Entry 6QG2 (electron microscopy, 4.55 A resolution (low resolution: residue-level contacts below are approximate; hydrogen-bond / salt-bridge calls are withheld)); this record covers chains C and I of the 16 polymer chains in the assembly.

== Chain C ==
Molecule: Translation initiation factor eIF-2B subunit beta
From: Saccharomyces cerevisiae (strain ATCC 204508 / S288c)
UniProt: P32502 (EI2BB_YEAST); residue numbers follow UniProt; this construct covers 1-381
Chain sequence (381 residues; numbered 1 to 381; the number before each row is that of its first residue):
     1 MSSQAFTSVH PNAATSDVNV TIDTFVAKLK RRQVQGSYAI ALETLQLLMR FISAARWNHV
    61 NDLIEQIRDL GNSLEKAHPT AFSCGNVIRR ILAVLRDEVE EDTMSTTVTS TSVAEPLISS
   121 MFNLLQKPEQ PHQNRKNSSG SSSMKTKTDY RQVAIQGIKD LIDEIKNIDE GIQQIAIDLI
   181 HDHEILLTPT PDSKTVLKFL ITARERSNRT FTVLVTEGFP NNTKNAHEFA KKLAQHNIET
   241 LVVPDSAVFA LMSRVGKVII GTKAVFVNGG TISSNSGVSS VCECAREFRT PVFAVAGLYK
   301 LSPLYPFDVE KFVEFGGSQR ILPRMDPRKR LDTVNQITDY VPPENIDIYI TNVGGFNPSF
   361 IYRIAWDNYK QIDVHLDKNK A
Disordered / not traced: 1-9, 109-112, 129-146, 377-381

== Chain I ==
Molecule: Translation initiation factor eIF-2B subunit epsilon
From: Saccharomyces cerevisiae (strain ATCC 204508 / S288c)
UniProt: P32501 (EI2BE_YEAST); numbering as in UniProt (aligned over 1-712)
Chain sequence (712 residues; each row starts with the number of its first residue):
     1 MAGKKGQKKS GLGNHGKNSD MDVEDRLQAV VLTDSYETRF MPLTAVKPRC LLPLANVPLI
    61 EYTLEFLAKA GVHEVFLICS SHANQINDYI ENSKWNLPWS PFKITTIMSP EARCTGDVMR
   121 DLDNRGIITG DFILVSGDVL TNIDFSKMLE FHKKMHLQDK DHISTMCLSK ASTYPKTRTI
   181 EPAAFVLDKS TSRCIYYQDL PLPSSREKTS IQIDPELLDN VDEFVIRNDL IDCRIDICTS
   241 HVPLIFQENF DYQSLRTDFV KGVISSDILG KHIYAYLTDE YAVRVESWQT YDTISQDFLG
   301 RWCYPLVLDS NIQDDQTYSY ESRHIYKEKD VVLAQSCKIG KCTAIGSGTK IGEGTKIENS
   361 VIGRNCQIGE NIRIKNSFIW DDCIIGNNSI IDHSLIASNA TLGSNVRLND GCIIGFNVKI
   421 DDNMDLDRNT KISASPLKNA GSRMYDNESN EQFDQDLDDQ TLAVSIVGDK GVGYIYESEV
   481 SDDEDSSTEA CKEINTLSNQ LDELYLSDDS ISSATKKTKK RRTMSVNSIY TDREEIDSEF
   541 EDEDFEKEGI ATVERAMENN HDLDTALLEL NTLRMSMNVT YHEVRIATIT ALLRRVYHFI
   601 ATQTLGPKDA VVKVFNQWGL LFKRQAFDEE EYIDLMNIIM EKIVEQSFDK PDLILFSALV
   661 SLYDNDIIEE DVIYKWWDNV STDPRYDEVK KLTVKWVEWL QNADEESSSE EE
Disordered / not traced: 1-23, 437-454, 473-712
UniProt features mapped onto this chain:
  - modified residue (Phosphoserine): S478, S481, S507, S525, S538, S707
  - mutagenesis: T552 (T552I: Reduced exchange activity), E569 (E569A: Lethal), S576 (S576N: Reduced exchange activity), L655 to W677 (Abolishes binding to SUI3), W696 to E706 (Abolishes binding to SUI3; probably impairs the conversion of eIF-2-GDP to eIF-2-GTP)

== Chain C / chain I interface ==
Pairs across the interface - 30 pairs, chain C then chain I:
  K30(C) - S310(I)
  K30(C) - N311(I)
  R31(C) - E65(I)
  R31(C) - K69(I)
  A77(C) - S310(I)
  E310(C) - S322(I)
  E314(C) - R301(I)
  F315(C) - R301(I)
  F315(C) - Y320(I)
  G316(C) - R301(I)
  G317(C) - R301(I)
  S318(C) - R301(I)
  S318(C) - W302(I)
  Q319(C) - R301(I)
  Q319(C) - W302(I)
  R320(C) - Y304(I)
  R324(C) - S172(I)
  M325(C) - S172(I)
  M325(C) - Y281(I)
  M325(C) - W302(I)
  D326(C) - K176(I)
  D326(C) - T177(I)
  D326(C) - Y281(I)
  P327(C) - S172(I)
  P327(C) - K176(I)
  R328(C) - W302(I)
  K329(C) - T293(I)
  K329(C) - W302(I)
  T333(C) - H324(I)
  V334(C) - H324(I)
Also at the interface, not in a pair above, chain C (23 interface residues in all): N12, V20, D23, D332
Also at the interface, not in a pair above, chain I (23 interface residues in all): K94, W99, A171, E280, Q296, I312, C342, N359

== Summary ==
The chain C/chain I interface involves 23 residues from each chain. From UniProt: 14 mutagenesis sites on
chain I.
Here chain C is Translation initiation factor eIF-2B subunit beta and chain I is Translation initiation factor
eIF-2B subunit epsilon, both from Saccharomyces cerevisiae (strain ATCC 204508 / S288c). Entry 6QG2 (Structure
of eIF2B-eIF2 (phosphorylated at Ser51) complex (model A)) was determined by electron microscopy together with
6QG0, 6QG1, 6QG3, 6QG5 and 6QG6 from the same study.
